Entry 7EH5 (electron microscopy, 4.00 A resolution); this record covers chains O and D of the 15 polymer chains in the assembly.

# Chain O
Protein: RBD-chAb15, light chain
From: Homo sapiens
Amino-acid sequence (215 residues; numbered 1 to 215; the number before each row is that of its first residue):
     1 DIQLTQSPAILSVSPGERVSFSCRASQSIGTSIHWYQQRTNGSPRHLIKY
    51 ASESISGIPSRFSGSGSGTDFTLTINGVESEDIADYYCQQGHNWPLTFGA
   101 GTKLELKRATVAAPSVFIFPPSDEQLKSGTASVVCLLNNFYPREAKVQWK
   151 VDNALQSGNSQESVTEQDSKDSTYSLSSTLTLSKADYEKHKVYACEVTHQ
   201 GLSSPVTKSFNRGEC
Disordered / not traced: 109-215
Disulfides: Cys23-Cys88

# Chain D
Protein: RBD-chAb15, heavy chain
From: Homo sapiens
Amino-acid sequence (449 residues; each row starts with the number of its first residue):
     1 EVQLEESGPGLVQPSQSLSITCTVSDFSLTTYGVHWVRQSPGKGLEWLGV
    51 IWSGGSTDYNAAFISRLSISKDNSKSQVFFKMNSLQTNDTAIYYCARMGD
   101 GYYVGAMDYWGQGTSVTVSSASTKGPSVFPLAPSSKSTSGGTAALGCLVK
   151 DYFPEPVTVSWNSGALTSGVHTFPAVLQSSGLYSLSSVVTVPSSSLGTQT
   201 YICNVNHKPSNTKVDKKVEPKSCDKTHTCPPCPAPELLGGPSVFLFPPKP
   251 KDTLMISRTPEVTCVVVDVSHEDPEVKFNWYVDGVEVHNAKTKPREEQYN
   301 STYRVVSVLTVLHQDWLNGKEYKCKVSNKALPAPIEKTISKAKGQPREPQ
   351 VYTLPPSRDELTKNQVSLTCLVKGFYPSDIAVEWESNGQPENNYKTTPPV
   401 LDSDGSFFLYSKLTVDKSRWQQGNVFSCSVMHEALHNHYTQKSLSLSPG
Disordered / not traced: 121-449
Disulfides: Cys22-Cys95

# How chain O and chain D interact
Contacting residue pairs (15; chain O residue first):
  His34(O) with Gly105(D)
  Tyr36(O) with Met107(D)
  Gln38(O) with Gln39(D)
  Ser43(O) with Trp110(D), hydrogen bond
  Pro44(O) with Leu45(D), hydrophobic; Trp110(D)
  Arg45(O) with Trp110(D)
  His46(O) with Met107(D), hydrogen bond (side chain-backbone)
  Tyr50(O) with Tyr102(D); Val104(D), hydrogen bond (side chain-backbone); Gly105(D)
  Gly91(O) with Val104(D)
  Trp94(O) with Asp58(D)
  Leu96(O) with Trp47(D), hydrophobic
  Phe98(O) with Leu45(D)
Also at the interface, not in a pair above, chain O (13 interface residues in all): Arg39
Also at the interface, not in a pair above, chain D (14 interface residues in all): Tyr59, Tyr94, Ala106, Asp108, Gln112

# Summary
Chain O and chain D form an interface of 13 and 14 residues respectively; the contacts include 3 hydrogen
bonds. Polar pairs include Ser43(O)-Trp110(D), His46(O)-Met107(D) and Tyr50(O)-Val104(D).
Chain O is RBD-chAb15, light chain and chain D is RBD-chAb15, heavy chain, both from Homo sapiens; the
structure, Cryo-EM structure of SARS-CoV-2 S-D614G variant in complex with neutralizing antibodies, RBD-chAb15
and RBD-chAb45, was determined by electron microscopy together with 7EDF, 7EDG, 7EDH, 7EDI and 7EDJ from the
same study.
